Entry 4V4K (X-ray diffraction, 3.25 A resolution); this record covers chains O and P of the 24 polymer chains in the assembly.

# Chain O (and P)
Protein: Portal protein
From: Enterobacteria phage P22
Notes: chain P of this document is another copy of the same molecule, construct and numbering; everything in this record applies to it too
UniProtKB: P26744 (PORTL_BPP22); residues 1-602 here = UniProt positions 1-602
Sequence (602 residues; each row starts with the number of its first residue):
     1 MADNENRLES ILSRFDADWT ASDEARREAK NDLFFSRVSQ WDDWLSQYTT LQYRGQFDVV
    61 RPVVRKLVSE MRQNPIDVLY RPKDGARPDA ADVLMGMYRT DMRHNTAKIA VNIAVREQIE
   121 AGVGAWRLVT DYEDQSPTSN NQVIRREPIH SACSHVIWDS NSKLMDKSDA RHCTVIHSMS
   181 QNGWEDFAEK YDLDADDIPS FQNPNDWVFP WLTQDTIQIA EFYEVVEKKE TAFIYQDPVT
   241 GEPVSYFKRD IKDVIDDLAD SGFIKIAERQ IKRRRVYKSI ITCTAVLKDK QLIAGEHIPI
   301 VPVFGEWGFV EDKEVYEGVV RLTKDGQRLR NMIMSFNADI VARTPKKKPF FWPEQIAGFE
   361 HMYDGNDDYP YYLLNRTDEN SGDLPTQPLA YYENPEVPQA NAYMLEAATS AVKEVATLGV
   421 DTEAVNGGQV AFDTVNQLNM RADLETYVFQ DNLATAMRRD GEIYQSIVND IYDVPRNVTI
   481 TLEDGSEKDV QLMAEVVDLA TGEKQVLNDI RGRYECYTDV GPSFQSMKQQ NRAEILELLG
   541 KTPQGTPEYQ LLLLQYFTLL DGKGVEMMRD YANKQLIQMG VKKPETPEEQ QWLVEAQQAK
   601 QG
Not modelled in the structure: 1-4, 464-492
Modified / non-standard residues: Mse-1 (selenomethionine); Mse-71, Mse-95, Mse-97, Mse-102, Mse-165, Mse-179, Mse-332, Mse-334, Mse-362, Mse-404, Mse-440, Mse-457, Mse-493, Mse-527, Mse-567, Mse-568, Mse-579 (selenomethionine; parent Met)
Curated features (UniProtKB/Swiss-Prot):
  - mutagenesis: Val-64 (V64A/T/M: Overpackaging), Val-303 (V303A/T/M/Y: Overpackaging)

# How chain O and chain P interact
Pairs across the interface - 183 pairs, chain O then chain P:
  Ser-36(O) / Val-310(P)
  Gln-40(O) / Val-310(P)
  Trp-41(O) / Arg-27(P)
  Trp-41(O) / Glu-311(P)
  Tyr-53(O) / Asp-325(P)
  Tyr-53(O) / Leu-329(P)
  Gly-55(O) / Asp-325(P)
  Gln-56(O) / Asp-325(P)  hydrogen bond (backbone-side chain)
  Asp-58(O) / Leu-322(P)
  Asp-58(O) / Val-415(P)
  Arg-61(O) / Glu-306(P)  salt bridge
  Arg-61(O) / Glu-317(P)  salt bridge
  Pro-62(O) / Glu-414(P)
  Arg-65(O) / Glu-306(P)  salt bridge
  Arg-65(O) / Leu-322(P)
  Arg-65(O) / Val-415(P)  hydrogen bond (side chain-backbone)
  Arg-65(O) / Thr-417(P)  hydrogen bond (side chain-backbone)
  Arg-65(O) / Leu-418(P)
  Arg-72(O) / Thr-434(P)
  Arg-72(O) / Val-435(P)
  Gln-73(O) / Asn-426(P)
  Gly-96(O) / Asp-84(P)
  Arg-103(O) / Lys-83(P)
  Arg-103(O) / Tyr-517(P)
  Asn-105(O) / Asp-166(P)  hydrogen bond
  Asn-105(O) / Leu-438(P)  hydrogen bond (side chain-backbone)
  Asn-105(O) / Arg-441(P)
  Asn-105(O) / Ala-442(P)
  Asn-105(O) / Glu-445(P)
  Thr-106(O) / Leu-164(P)
  Lys-108(O) / Thr-434(P)  hydrogen bond
  Lys-108(O) / Leu-438(P)
  Ile-109(O) / Mse-165(P)  hydrophobic
  Ile-109(O) / Leu-438(P)  hydrophobic
  Ile-113(O) / Trp-307(P)  hydrophobic
  Arg-116(O) / Glu-306(P)  salt bridge
  Asp-131(O) / Lys-272(P)  salt bridge
  Tyr-132(O) / Lys-272(P)  hydrogen bond (backbone-side chain)
  Asp-134(O) / Lys-229(P)
  Asp-134(O) / Gln-270(P)
  Asp-134(O) / Ile-271(P)
  Asp-134(O) / Lys-272(P)  hydrogen bond (side chain-backbone)
  Gln-135(O) / Lys-272(P)
  Gln-135(O) / Arg-273(P)
  Gln-135(O) / Glu-296(P)
  Gln-135(O) / Tyr-514(P)
  Ser-136(O) / Tyr-514(P)
  Asn-141(O) / Arg-269(P)
  His-150(O) / Lys-163(P)  hydrogen bond (side chain-backbone)
  His-150(O) / Trp-307(P)
  His-150(O) / Phe-309(P)
  Ser-151(O) / Val-310(P)  hydrogen bond (side chain-backbone)
  His-155(O) / Asp-312(P)  salt bridge
  Ser-178(O) / Lys-163(P)
  Ser-178(O) / Asp-312(P)  hydrogen bond
  Mse-179(O) / Asn-161(P)
  Ser-180(O) / Ser-160(P)
  Ser-180(O) / Asn-161(P)
  Asn-182(O) / Arg-171(P)  hydrogen bond
  Asn-182(O) / His-172(P)
  Asp-186(O) / Arg-171(P)  salt bridge
  Lys-190(O) / Glu-227(P)  salt bridge
  Asp-196(O) / Glu-5(P)
  Asn-205(O) / Glu-311(P)
  Asn-205(O) / Asp-312(P)
  Trp-211(O) / Arg-27(P)
  Trp-211(O) / Glu-311(P)  hydrogen bond
  Leu-212(O) / Arg-26(P)
  Leu-212(O) / Arg-27(P)
  Thr-213(O) / Glu-24(P)
  Thr-213(O) / Lys-313(P)
  Arg-330(O) / Ala-411(P)
  Mse-334(O) / Mse-404(P)
  Mse-334(O) / Ala-407(P)  hydrophobic
  Mse-334(O) / Ala-408(P)
  Asn-337(O) / Tyr-403(P)
  Asn-337(O) / Mse-404(P)
  Ala-338(O) / Leu-329(P)  hydrophobic
  Ile-340(O) / Ala-400(P)  hydrophobic
  Val-341(O) / Ala-400(P)
  Val-341(O) / Asn-401(P)
  Val-341(O) / Mse-404(P)  hydrophobic
  Lys-346(O) / Asn-401(P)
  Lys-347(O) / Glu-393(P)  salt bridge
  Lys-347(O) / Asn-394(P)
  Lys-347(O) / Glu-396(P)  salt bridge
  Pro-349(O) / Tyr-392(P)
  Tyr-363(O) / Pro-345(P)
  Tyr-363(O) / Phe-350(P)  hydrophobic
  Asn-366(O) / Lys-348(P)
  Asp-367(O) / Lys-346(P)
  Asp-367(O) / Lys-348(P)  salt bridge
  Tyr-369(O) / Lys-348(P)
  Pro-370(O) / Lys-348(P)
  Pro-370(O) / Tyr-363(P)
  Tyr-371(O) / Lys-348(P)
  Tyr-371(O) / Pro-349(P)
  Tyr-371(O) / Phe-351(P)  hydrophobic
  Tyr-371(O) / Ile-356(P)  hydrophobic
  Tyr-371(O) / Glu-360(P)
  Tyr-372(O) / Pro-345(P)
  Tyr-372(O) / Lys-346(P)  hydrogen bond (side chain-backbone)
  Tyr-372(O) / Lys-348(P)
  Tyr-372(O) / Pro-349(P)  hydrogen bond (backbone-backbone)
  Tyr-372(O) / Phe-350(P)
  Tyr-372(O) / Phe-351(P)  hydrogen bond (backbone-backbone)
  Tyr-372(O) / Tyr-392(P)  hydrophobic
  Leu-373(O) / Phe-351(P)
  Leu-374(O) / Phe-350(P)  hydrophobic
  Leu-374(O) / Phe-351(P)  hydrogen bond (backbone-backbone)
  Leu-374(O) / Trp-352(P)
  Leu-374(O) / Pro-353(P)
  Asn-375(O) / Trp-352(P)
  Arg-376(O) / Trp-352(P)
  Arg-376(O) / Glu-354(P)  salt bridge
  Arg-376(O) / Asp-378(P)  salt bridge
  Arg-376(O) / Ser-381(P)
  Arg-376(O) / Leu-384(P)
  Thr-377(O) / Glu-354(P)
  Pro-385(O) / Trp-352(P)
  Gln-387(O) / Phe-350(P)
  Gln-387(O) / Leu-389(P)
  Gln-387(O) / Ala-390(P)
  Pro-388(O) / Phe-350(P)  hydrophobic
  Tyr-391(O) / Tyr-391(P)
  Tyr-391(O) / Tyr-392(P)
  Tyr-391(O) / Glu-393(P)  hydrogen bond (side chain-backbone)
  Asn-394(O) / Glu-396(P)  hydrogen bond
  Asn-394(O) / Pro-398(P)
  Pro-395(O) / Pro-398(P)
  Pro-395(O) / Gln-399(P)
  Pro-395(O) / Ala-400(P)  hydrogen bond (backbone-backbone)
  Glu-396(O) / Gln-399(P)  hydrogen bond (backbone-side chain)
  Glu-396(O) / Ala-400(P)
  Val-397(O) / Gln-399(P)
  Val-397(O) / Ala-400(P)  hydrophobic
  Val-397(O) / Tyr-403(P)  hydrophobic
  Ala-402(O) / Tyr-403(P)
  Leu-405(O) / Tyr-403(P)
  Lys-413(O) / Glu-414(P)  salt bridge
  Glu-423(O) / Thr-422(P)
  Glu-423(O) / Val-425(P)
  Gln-525(O) / Arg-441(P)
  Gln-525(O) / Tyr-517(P)
  Gln-525(O) / Thr-518(P)
  Gln-525(O) / Asp-519(P)  hydrogen bond
  Ser-526(O) / Asp-84(P)
  Ser-526(O) / Tyr-517(P)  hydrogen bond
  Mse-527(O) / Asp-84(P)  hydrogen bond (backbone-side chain)
  Lys-528(O) / Asp-84(P)
  Gln-529(O) / Arg-81(P)
  Gln-529(O) / Asp-519(P)
  Leu-536(O) / Lys-541(P)
  Tyr-549(O) / Thr-546(P)
  Tyr-549(O) / Pro-547(P)
  Leu-552(O) / Thr-542(P)
  Leu-552(O) / Pro-547(P)  hydrophobic
  Gln-555(O) / Lys-541(P)
  Tyr-556(O) / Leu-538(P)  hydrophobic
  Tyr-556(O) / Thr-542(P)
  Tyr-556(O) / Leu-551(P)
  Leu-559(O) / Leu-538(P)  hydrophobic
  Leu-560(O) / Pro-82(P)
  Asp-561(O) / Pro-88(P)
  Asp-561(O) / Asp-89(P)
  Asp-561(O) / Asp-92(P)
  Gly-562(O) / Asn-531(P)
  Lys-563(O) / Lys-528(P)
  Lys-563(O) / Asn-531(P)
  Lys-563(O) / Phe-557(P)
  Lys-563(O) / Thr-558(P)
  Gly-564(O) / Ile-535(P)
  Gly-564(O) / Leu-554(P)
  Val-565(O) / Glu-534(P)
  Mse-567(O) / Gln-550(P)
  Mse-567(O) / Leu-554(P)  hydrophobic
  Mse-567(O) / Leu-576(P)
  Mse-567(O) / Val-581(P)
  Mse-568(O) / Gln-550(P)
  Mse-568(O) / Leu-551(P)  hydrophobic
  Mse-568(O) / Leu-554(P)  hydrophobic
  Tyr-571(O) / Thr-546(P)
  Tyr-571(O) / Val-581(P)  hydrophobic
Also at the interface, not in a pair above, chain O (112 interface residues in all): Arg-37, Arg-54, Phe-57, Lys-66, Ser-69, Thr-100, His-104, Glu-133, Pro-148, Gly-183, Asp-206, Ala-342, Phe-351, Phe-359, Glu-406, Arg-532, Gln-544, Glu-548, Arg-569
Also at the interface, not in a pair above, chain P (124 interface residues in all): Arg-14, Asp-23, Ala-86, Asp-159, Val-315, Gly-318, Val-319, Gly-326, Mse-332, Ile-333, Phe-336, Asp-364, Asp-383, Pro-388, Gly-419, Asp-421, Val-430, Ala-431, Arg-511, Arg-513, Pro-543, Lys-582

# In short
112 residues of chain O face 124 of chain P across their interface; the contacts include 24 hydrogen bonds and
14 salt bridges. Among the polar pairs are Arg-61(O)/Glu-306(P), Arg-61(O)/Glu-317(P) and
Arg-65(O)/Glu-306(P). Curated annotation (UniProt) lists 2 mutagenesis sites on chain O.
Chain O and chain P are both Portal protein (Enterobacteria phage P22); the structure, Bacteriophage P22
Portal Protein bound to middle Tail Factor GP4. This file contain the second biological ..., was determined by
X-ray diffraction (same publication as 3LJ5).
